PDB entry 3ZUD | X-ray diffraction, 1.25 A resolution | chain A

[Chain A]
Molecule: GH61 isozyme A
Organism: Thermoascus aurantiacus
Notes: EC 3.2.1.4
Chain sequence (228 residues; numbered 1 to 228; the number before each row is that of its first residue):
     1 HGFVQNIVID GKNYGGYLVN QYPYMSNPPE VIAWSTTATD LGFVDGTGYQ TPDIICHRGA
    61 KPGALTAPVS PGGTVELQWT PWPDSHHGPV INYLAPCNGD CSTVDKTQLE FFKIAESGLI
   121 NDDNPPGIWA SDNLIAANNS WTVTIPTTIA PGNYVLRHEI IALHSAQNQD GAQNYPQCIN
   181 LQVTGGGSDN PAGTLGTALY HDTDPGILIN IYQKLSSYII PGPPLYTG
Modified residues: His1 (4-methyl-histidine; HIC)
Disulfide bonds: Cys56-Cys178, Cys97-Cys101
Covalent attachments: N-acetylglucosamine (NAG) linked to Asn138
Ion coordination: Cu ion site 1: His1, His86 (together with di(hydroxyethyl)ether); Cu ion site 2: His87 (together with tris(hydroxyethyl)aminomethane); Cu ion site 3 near Asp189 (its only coordinating residue here)
Residues lining bound ligands: tris(hydroxyethyl)aminomethane (TAM): His87, Asn124, Pro126, Gly127

[Overview]
Chain A binds tris(hydroxyethyl)aminomethane. Covalently linked N-acetylglucosamine: at Asn138. His1 and His86
coordinate Cu ion site 1.
Chain A is GH61 isozyme A (Thermoascus aurantiacus); the structure, Thermoascus GH61 isozyme A, was determined
by X-ray diffraction together with 2YET from the same study.
